1BMZ - chains A and B; structure by X-ray diffraction, 2.00 A resolution.

Chain A (and B):
Molecule: Protein (TRANSTHYRETIN)
From: Homo sapiens
Notes: chain B of this document is another copy of the same molecule, construct and numbering; everything in this record applies to it too
Reference sequence: P02766 (TTHY_HUMAN); residues 10-123 here correspond to UniProt positions 30-143 (UniProt number = residue number + 20)
Sequence (127 residues; row label = number of the first residue in the row):
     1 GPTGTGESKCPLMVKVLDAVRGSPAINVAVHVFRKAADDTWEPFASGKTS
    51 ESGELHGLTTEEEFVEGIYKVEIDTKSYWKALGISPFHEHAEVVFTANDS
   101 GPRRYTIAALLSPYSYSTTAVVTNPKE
Disordered / not traced: 1-9, 124-127
Curated features (UniProtKB/Swiss-Prot):
  - binding site (L-thyroxine): K15, E54, S117
  - modified residue: C10 (Sulfocysteine), E42 (4-carboxyglutamate), S52 (Phosphoserine)
  - glycosylation: N98 (N-linked (GlcNAc...) asparagine)

How chain A and chain B interact:
Residue-residue contacts (40):
  I68(A) - E89(B)
  F87(A) - F95(B)  hydrophobic
  F87(A) - Y105(B)  hydrophobic
  F87(A) - I107(B)  hydrophobic
  F87(A) - A120(B)  hydrophobic
  F87(A) - V122(B)  hydrophobic
  H88(A) - V93(B)
  H88(A) - V94(B)
  E89(A) - V94(B)  hydrogen bond (backbone-backbone)
  E89(A) - F95(B)
  E89(A) - T96(B)  hydrogen bond
  H90(A) - V94(B)
  E92(A) - V94(B)
  E92(A) - Y116(B)  hydrogen bond (backbone-side chain)
  V93(A) - H88(B)
  V94(A) - H88(B)
  V94(A) - E89(B)  hydrogen bond (backbone-backbone)
  V94(A) - H90(B)
  V94(A) - E92(B)
  F95(A) - F87(B)  hydrophobic
  T96(A) - E89(B)  hydrogen bond
  Y105(A) - F87(B)  hydrophobic
  I107(A) - F87(B)  hydrophobic
  Y114(A) - T119(B)
  Y114(A) - A120(B)  hydrogen bond (backbone-backbone)
  Y114(A) - V122(B)  hydrophobic
  S115(A) - T118(B)  hydrogen bond (side chain-backbone)
  S115(A) - T119(B)
  Y116(A) - E92(B)  hydrogen bond (side chain-backbone)
  Y116(A) - S117(B)
  Y116(A) - T118(B)  hydrogen bond (backbone-backbone)
  S117(A) - Y116(B)
  S117(A) - S117(B)
  T118(A) - S115(B)  hydrogen bond (backbone-side chain)
  T118(A) - Y116(B)  hydrogen bond (backbone-backbone)
  T119(A) - Y114(B)
  T119(A) - S115(B)
  A120(A) - F87(B)  hydrophobic
  A120(A) - Y114(B)  hydrogen bond (backbone-backbone)
  V122(A) - F87(B)  hydrophobic
Also at the interface, not in a pair above, chain B (20 interface residues in all): I68

In short:
Chain A and chain B each contribute 20 residues to their interface; the contacts include 12 hydrogen bonds.
Among the polar pairs are E89(A)-T96(B), E92(A)-Y116(B) and S115(A)-T118(B). From UniProt: 3
L-thyroxine-binding residues on chain A.
Both chains are Protein (TRANSTHYRETIN) (Homo sapiens). Entry 1BMZ (Human transthyretin (prealbumin)) was
determined by X-ray diffraction together with 1BM7 from the same study.
